Entry 7WAZ (electron microscopy, 3.40 A resolution); this record covers chains A and C of the 4 polymer chains in the assembly.

# Chain A
Molecule: dPlmCasX
Organism: Planctomycetes bacterium
UniProt: A0A1G3BXR9 (A0A1G3BXR9_9BACT); numbering as in UniProt (aligned over 1-978)
Amino-acid sequence (978 residues; numbered 1 to 978; the number before each row is that of its first residue):
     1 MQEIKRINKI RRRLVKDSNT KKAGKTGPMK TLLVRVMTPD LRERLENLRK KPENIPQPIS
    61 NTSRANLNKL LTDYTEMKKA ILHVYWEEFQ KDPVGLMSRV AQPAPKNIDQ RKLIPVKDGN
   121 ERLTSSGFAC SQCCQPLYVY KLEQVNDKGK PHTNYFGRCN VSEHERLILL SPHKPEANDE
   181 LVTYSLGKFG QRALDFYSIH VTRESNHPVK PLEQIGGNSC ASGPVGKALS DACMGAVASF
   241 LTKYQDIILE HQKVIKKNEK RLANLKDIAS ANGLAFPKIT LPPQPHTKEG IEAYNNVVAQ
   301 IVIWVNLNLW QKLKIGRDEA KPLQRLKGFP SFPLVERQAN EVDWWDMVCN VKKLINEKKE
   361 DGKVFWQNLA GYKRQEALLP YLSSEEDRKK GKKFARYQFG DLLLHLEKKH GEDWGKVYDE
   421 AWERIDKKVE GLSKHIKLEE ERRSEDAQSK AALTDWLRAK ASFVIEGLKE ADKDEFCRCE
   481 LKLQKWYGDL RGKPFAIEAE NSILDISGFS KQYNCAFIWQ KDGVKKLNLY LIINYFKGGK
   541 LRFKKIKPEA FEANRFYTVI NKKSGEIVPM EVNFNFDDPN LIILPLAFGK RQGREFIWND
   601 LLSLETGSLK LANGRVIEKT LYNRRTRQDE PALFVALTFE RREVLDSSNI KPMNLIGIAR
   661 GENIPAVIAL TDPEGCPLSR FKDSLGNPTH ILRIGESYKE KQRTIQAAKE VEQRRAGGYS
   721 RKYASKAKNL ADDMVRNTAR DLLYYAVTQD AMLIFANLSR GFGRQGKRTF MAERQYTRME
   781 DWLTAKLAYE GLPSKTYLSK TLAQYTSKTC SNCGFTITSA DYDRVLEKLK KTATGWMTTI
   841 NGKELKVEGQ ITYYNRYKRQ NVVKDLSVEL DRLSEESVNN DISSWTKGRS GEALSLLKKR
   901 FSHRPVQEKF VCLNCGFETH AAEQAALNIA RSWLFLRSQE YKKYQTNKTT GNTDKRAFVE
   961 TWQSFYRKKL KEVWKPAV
Not modelled in the structure: 1-3, 118-124, 175-182, 682-689
Differences from the reference sequence: engineered mutation Ala659 (Asp in A0A1G3BXR9), Ala756 (Glu in A0A1G3BXR9), Ala922 (Asp in A0A1G3BXR9)

# Chain C
Molecule: Nts-DNA
Organism: Planctomycetes bacterium
Sequence (40 nucleotides; row label = number of the first residue in the row):
     1 CGGGATTTCA TCCTGCAGCA TCCCCGACCC GTATAACGAT
Not modelled in the structure: 13-40

# Chain A / chain C interface
Residue-residue contacts - 19 pairs, chain A then chain C:
  Pro105(A) - DC12(C)  phosphate contact
  Lys106(A) - DT11(C)  salt bridge to the phosphate
  Lys106(A) - DC12(C)  phosphate contact
  Arg192(A) - DT11(C)  base contact
  Arg192(A) - DC12(C)  hydrogen bond to the base
  Asp195(A) - DA10(C)  phosphate contact
  Tyr197(A) - DT7(C)  sugar contact
  Tyr197(A) - DT8(C)  base contact
  Tyr197(A) - DC9(C)  base contact
  Ser198(A) - DC9(C)  phosphate contact
  Thr202(A) - DT8(C)  hydrogen bond to the phosphate
  Arg203(A) - DT8(C)  phosphate contact
  Glu204(A) - DT8(C)  phosphate contact
  Ser222(A) - DT7(C)  hydrogen bond to the phosphate
  Gly223(A) - DT8(C)  base contact
  Lys227(A) - DC9(C)  base contact
  Lys227(A) - DA10(C)  base contact
  Lys537(A) - DT7(C)  phosphate contact
  Arg542(A) - DA5(C)  salt bridge to the phosphate
Other interface residues (no listed pair), chain A (16 interface residues in all): Val201, Ala221

# Summary
16 residues of chain A face 7 of chain C across their interface, with 3 hydrogen bonds and 2 salt bridges.
Among the polar pairs are Arg192(A)-DC12(C), Thr202(A)-DT8(C) and Ser222(A)-DT7(C).
Here chain A is dPlmCasX and chain C is Nts-DNA, both from Planctomycetes bacterium. Entry 7WAZ
(PlmCasX-sgRNAv1-dsDNA ternary complex at ts loading state) was determined by electron microscopy (same
publication as 7WAY, 7WB0 and 7WB1).
